Entry 2CNO (X-ray diffraction, 1.95 A resolution); this record covers chains A and C of the 3 polymer chains in the assembly.

[Chain A]
Molecule: Caspase-3
From: Homo sapiens
Notes: fragment: alpha subunit, residues 29-175
UniProt: P42574 (CASP3_HUMAN); residues 29-175 here = UniProt positions 29-175
Chain sequence (147 residues; row label = number of the first residue in the row):
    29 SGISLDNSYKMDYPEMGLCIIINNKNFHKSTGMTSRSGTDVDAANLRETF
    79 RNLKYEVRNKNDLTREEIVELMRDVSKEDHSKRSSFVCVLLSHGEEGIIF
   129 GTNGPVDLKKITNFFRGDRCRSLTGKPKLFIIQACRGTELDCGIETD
Curated features (UniProtKB/Swiss-Prot):
  - active site: His-121, Cys-163
  - modified residue: Cys-163 (S-nitrosocysteine)

[Chain C]
Molecule: Aza-peptide epoxide
Chain sequence (5 residues; numbered 1 to 5; the number before each row is that of its first residue):
     1 XEVXX
Modified residues: PHQ (benzyl chlorocarbonate) at position 1; MY0 ((2S)-4-[1-(carboxymethyl)hydrazinyl]-2-hydroxy-4-oxobutanoic acid) at position 4; PEA (2-phenylethylamine) at position 5

[Chain A / chain C interface]
Pairs across the interface - 14 pairs, chain A then chain C:
  Arg-64(A) / MY0_4(C)
  Ser-65(A) / Glu-2(C)  hydrogen bond
  Ser-120(A) / MY0_4(C)
  His-121(A) / MY0_4(C)
  Gly-122(A) / MY0_4(C)
  Gly-122(A) / PEA_5(C)  hydrogen bond (backbone-backbone)
  Glu-123(A) / PEA_5(C)
  Gln-161(A) / MY0_4(C)
  Ala-162(A) / MY0_4(C)
  Cys-163(A) / Val-3(C)
  Cys-163(A) / MY0_4(C)  covalent bond
  Cys-163(A) / PEA_5(C)
  Gly-165(A) / PEA_5(C)
  Thr-166(A) / PEA_5(C)
Interface residues without a listed pair, chain A (12 interface residues in all): Ser-63

[Overview]
The interface between chain A and chain C involves 12 residues on one side and 4 on the other; the contacts
include 1 covalent bond and 2 hydrogen bonds. Among the polar pairs are Ser-65(A)/Glu-2(C) and
Gly-122(A)/PEA_5(C).
Here chain A is Caspase-3 (Homo sapiens) and chain C is Aza-peptide epoxide. Entry 2CNO (Crystal structures of
caspase-3 in complex with aza-peptide epoxide inhibitors) was determined by X-ray diffraction (same
publication as 2CNK, 2CNL, 2CNN and 2CDR).
